Entry 5X8R (electron microscopy, 3.70 A resolution); this record covers chains l and a of the 26 polymer chains in the assembly.

Chain l:
Name: 30S ribosomal protein S12, chloroplastic
Organism: Spinacia oleracea
UniProtKB: P62128 (RR12_SPIOL); residue numbers follow UniProt; this construct covers 1-123
Amino-acid sequence (123 residues; row label = number of the first residue in the row):
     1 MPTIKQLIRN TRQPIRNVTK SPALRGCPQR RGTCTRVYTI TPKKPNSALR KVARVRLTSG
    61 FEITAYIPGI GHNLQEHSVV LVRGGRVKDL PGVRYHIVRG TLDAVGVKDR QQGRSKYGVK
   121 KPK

Chain a:
Molecule: 16S rRNA
Organism: Spinacia oleracea
Sequence (1491 nucleotides; row label = number of the first residue in the row):
     1 UCUCAUGGAG AGUUCGAUCC UGGCUCAGGA UGAACGCUGG CGGCAUGCUU AACACAUGCA
    61 AGUCGGACGG GAAGUGGUGU UUCCAGUGGC GGACGGGUGA GUAACGCGUA AGAACCUGCC
   121 CUUGGGAGGG GAACAACAGC UGGAAACGGC UGCUAAUACC CCGUAGGCUG AGAAGCAAAA
   181 GGAGGAAUCC GCCCGAGGAG GGGCUCGCGU CUGAUUAGCU AGUUGGUGAG GUAAUAGCUU
   241 ACCAAGGCGA UGAUCAGUAG CUGGUCCGAG AGGAUGAUCA GCCACACUGG GACUGAGACA
   301 CGGCCCAGAC UCCUACGGGA GGCAGCAGUG GGGAAUUUUC CGCAAUGGGC GAAAGCCUGA
   361 CGGAGCAAUG CCGCGUGGAG GCAGAAGGCC CACGGGUCGU GAACUUCUUU UCCCGGAGAA
   421 GAAGCAAUGA CGGUAUCCGG GGAAUAAGCA UCGGCUAACU CUGUGCCAGC AGCCGCGGUA
   481 AGACAGAGGA UGCAAGCGUU AUCCGGAAUG AUUGGGCGUA AAGCGUCUGU AGGUGGCUUU
   541 UUAAGUCCGC CGUCAAAUCC CAGGGCUCAA CCCUGGACAG GCGGUGGAAA CUACCAAGCU
   601 GGAGUACGGU AGGGGCAGAG GGAAUUUCCG GUGGAGCGGU GAAAUGCGUA GAGAUCGGAA
   661 AGAACACCAA CGGCGAAAGC ACUCUGCUGG GCCGACACUG ACACUGAGAG ACGAAAGCUA
   721 GGGGAGCGAA UGGGAUUAGA UACCCCAGUA GUCCUAGCCG UAAACGAUGG AUACUAGGCG
   781 CUGUGCGUAU CGACCCGUGC AGUGUUGUAG CUAACGCGUU AAGUAUCCCG CCUGGGGAGU
   841 ACGUUCGCAA GAAUGAAACU CAAAGGAAUU GACGGGGGCC CGCACAAGCG GUGGAGCAUG
   901 UGGUUUAAUU CGAUGCAAAG CGAAGAACCU UACCAGGGCU UGACAUGCCG CGAAUCCUCU
   961 UGAAAGAGAG GGGUGCCUUC GGGAACGCGG ACACAGGUGG UGCAUGGCUG UCGUCAGCUC
  1021 GUGCCGUAAG GUGUUGGGUU AAGUCCCGCA ACGAGCGCAA CCCUCGUGUU UAGUUGCCAA
  1081 CGUUGAGUUU GGAACCCUGA ACAGACUGCC GGUGAUAAGC CGGAGGAAGG UGAGGAUGAC
  1141 GUCAAGUCAU CAUGCCCCUU AUGCCCUGGG CGACACACGU GCUACAAUGG CCGGGACAAA
  1201 GGGUCGCGAU CCCGCGAGGG UGAGCUAACC CCAAAAACCC GUCCUCAGUU CGGAUUGCAG
  1261 GCUGCAACUC GCCUGCAUGA AGCCGGAAUC GCUAGUAAUC GCCGGUCAGC CAUACGGCGG
  1321 UGAAUUCGUU CCCGGGCCUU GUACACACCG CCCGUCACAC UAUGGGAGCU GGCCAUGCCC
  1381 GAAGUCGUUA CCUUAACCGC AAGGAGGGGG AUGCCGAAGG CAGGGCUAGU GACUGGAGUG
  1441 AAGUCGUAAC AAGGUAGCCG UACUGGAAGG UGCGGCUGGA UCACCUCCUU U
Disordered / not traced: 1-2, 76-78, 1084-1086, 1489-1491

Chain l / chain a interface:
Contacting residue pairs (101):
  Met1(l) with G515(a), base contact; G516(a), hydrogen bond to the base; C831(a), hydrogen bond to the base; C832(a), base contact
  Pro2(l) with C829(a), phosphate contact
  Ile4(l) with G533(a), sugar contact; C828(a), phosphate contact; C829(a), phosphate contact
  Lys5(l) with G532(a), hydrogen bond to the sugar; G533(a), hydrogen bond to the sugar; C829(a), phosphate contact
  Gln6(l) with C829(a), base contact; G830(a), hydrogen bond to the base; C831(a), hydrogen bond to the base
  Leu7(l) with U512(a), phosphate contact
  Arg9(l) with G830(a), salt bridge to the phosphate
  Arg12(l) with G510(a), hydrogen bond to the base; C832(a), salt bridge to the phosphate; U833(a), salt bridge to the phosphate
  Pro14(l) with G510(a), sugar contact
  Arg16(l) with C503(a), salt bridge to the phosphate
  Asn17(l) with C504(a), hydrogen bond to the phosphate
  Thr19(l) with U502(a), phosphate contact
  Ser21(l) with A501(a), sugar contact
  Gly26(l) with A501(a), sugar contact
  Cys27(l) with A334(a), base contact; A501(a), sugar contact
  Pro28(l) with A334(a), base contact; U500(a), hydrogen bond to the sugar; A501(a), sugar contact
  Gln29(l) with A34(a), hydrogen bond to the base; C35(a), hydrogen bond to the sugar; A334(a), base contact
  Arg30(l) with G333(a), phosphate contact; A334(a), phosphate contact
  Arg31(l) with A334(a), hydrogen bond to the phosphate
  Lys43(l) with C861(a), salt bridge to the phosphate
  Lys44(l) with A1441(a), sugar contact
  Pro45(l) with C466(a), base contact
  Asn46(l) with C466(a), base contact; G475(a), base contact; C476(a), hydrogen bond to the base; G477(a), base contact
  Ser47(l) with C466(a), hydrogen bond to the phosphate; C467(a), hydrogen bond to the phosphate; G477(a), hydrogen bond to the base
  Ala48(l) with A468(a), phosphate contact
  Leu49(l) with A468(a), hydrogen bond to the phosphate
  Arg50(l) with G469(a), hydrogen bond to the base; C470(a), base contact; A471(a), base contact
  Lys51(l) with G469(a), salt bridge to the phosphate
  Thr58(l) with G333(a), phosphate contact; A334(a), hydrogen bond to the phosphate
  Tyr66(l) with C470(a), hydrogen bond to the phosphate
  Pro68(l) with C470(a), phosphate contact
  Gly69(l) with G469(a), phosphate contact; C470(a), hydrogen bond to the phosphate
  Ile70(l) with A468(a), sugar contact; G469(a), phosphate contact
  Arg83(l) with U499(a), hydrogen bond to the sugar
  Gly84(l) with U500(a), phosphate contact; A501(a), phosphate contact
  Gly85(l) with A501(a), phosphate contact
  Arg86(l) with C473(a), salt bridge to the phosphate
  Val87(l) with A471(a), base contact
  Lys88(l) with A471(a), base contact; C474(a), salt bridge to the phosphate
  Asp89(l) with C470(a), hydrogen bond to the base; A471(a), hydrogen bond to the base; G475(a), base contact
  Gly92(l) with U860(a), phosphate contact
  Arg94(l) with U860(a), salt bridge to the phosphate
  Val98(l) with C35(a), sugar contact
  Arg110(l) with A485(a), salt bridge to the phosphate; G486(a), phosphate contact
  Gln111(l) with G486(a), hydrogen bond to the phosphate; A487(a), phosphate contact
  Gln112(l) with G486(a), hydrogen bond to the phosphate; A487(a), hydrogen bond to the phosphate
  Gly113(l) with A450(a), phosphate contact
  Arg114(l) with G36(a), sugar contact; C37(a), sugar contact; C449(a), salt bridge to the phosphate; A450(a), hydrogen bond to the phosphate
  Ser115(l) with G36(a), hydrogen bond to the sugar; C37(a), sugar contact; C449(a), hydrogen bond to the phosphate; A450(a), hydrogen bond to the phosphate
  Lys116(l) with A450(a), hydrogen bond to the phosphate; U451(a), salt bridge to the phosphate; G498(a), sugar contact
  Tyr117(l) with C470(a), sugar contact
  Gly118(l) with G36(a), hydrogen bond to the sugar
  Val119(l) with C37(a), sugar contact
  Lys120(l) with C37(a), phosphate contact; U38(a), phosphate contact
  Lys121(l) with C37(a), phosphate contact; U38(a), hydrogen bond to the phosphate; G448(a), sugar contact; C449(a), phosphate contact
Also at the interface, not in a pair above, chain l (62 interface residues in all): Thr3, Thr11, Gln13, Lys20, Arg54, Leu81, Pro91
Also at the interface, not in a pair above, chain a (52 interface residues in all): U25, A33, C827, A862, U1361

Overview:
62 residues of chain l face 52 of chain a across their interface; the contacts include 34 hydrogen bonds and
12 salt bridges. Polar contacts include Met1(l)-G516(a), Met1(l)-C831(a) and Gln6(l)-G830(a).
Chain l is 30S ribosomal protein S12, chloroplastic and chain a is 16S rRNA, both from Spinacia oleracea; the
structure, Structure of the 30S small subunit of chloroplast ribosome from spinach, was determined by electron
microscopy together with 5X8P and 5X8T from the same study.
